Entry 8WLO (electron microscopy, 2.62 A resolution); this record covers chains A and C of the 4 polymer chains in the assembly.

[Chain A (and C)]
Molecule: Spike glycoprotein
Organism: Severe acute respiratory syndrome coronavirus 2
Notes: chain C of this document is another copy of the same molecule, construct and numbering; everything in this record applies to it too
UniProtKB: P0DTC2 (SPIKE_SARS2); residue numbers follow UniProt; this construct covers 1-1217
Amino-acid sequence (1217 residues; row label = number of the first residue in the row):
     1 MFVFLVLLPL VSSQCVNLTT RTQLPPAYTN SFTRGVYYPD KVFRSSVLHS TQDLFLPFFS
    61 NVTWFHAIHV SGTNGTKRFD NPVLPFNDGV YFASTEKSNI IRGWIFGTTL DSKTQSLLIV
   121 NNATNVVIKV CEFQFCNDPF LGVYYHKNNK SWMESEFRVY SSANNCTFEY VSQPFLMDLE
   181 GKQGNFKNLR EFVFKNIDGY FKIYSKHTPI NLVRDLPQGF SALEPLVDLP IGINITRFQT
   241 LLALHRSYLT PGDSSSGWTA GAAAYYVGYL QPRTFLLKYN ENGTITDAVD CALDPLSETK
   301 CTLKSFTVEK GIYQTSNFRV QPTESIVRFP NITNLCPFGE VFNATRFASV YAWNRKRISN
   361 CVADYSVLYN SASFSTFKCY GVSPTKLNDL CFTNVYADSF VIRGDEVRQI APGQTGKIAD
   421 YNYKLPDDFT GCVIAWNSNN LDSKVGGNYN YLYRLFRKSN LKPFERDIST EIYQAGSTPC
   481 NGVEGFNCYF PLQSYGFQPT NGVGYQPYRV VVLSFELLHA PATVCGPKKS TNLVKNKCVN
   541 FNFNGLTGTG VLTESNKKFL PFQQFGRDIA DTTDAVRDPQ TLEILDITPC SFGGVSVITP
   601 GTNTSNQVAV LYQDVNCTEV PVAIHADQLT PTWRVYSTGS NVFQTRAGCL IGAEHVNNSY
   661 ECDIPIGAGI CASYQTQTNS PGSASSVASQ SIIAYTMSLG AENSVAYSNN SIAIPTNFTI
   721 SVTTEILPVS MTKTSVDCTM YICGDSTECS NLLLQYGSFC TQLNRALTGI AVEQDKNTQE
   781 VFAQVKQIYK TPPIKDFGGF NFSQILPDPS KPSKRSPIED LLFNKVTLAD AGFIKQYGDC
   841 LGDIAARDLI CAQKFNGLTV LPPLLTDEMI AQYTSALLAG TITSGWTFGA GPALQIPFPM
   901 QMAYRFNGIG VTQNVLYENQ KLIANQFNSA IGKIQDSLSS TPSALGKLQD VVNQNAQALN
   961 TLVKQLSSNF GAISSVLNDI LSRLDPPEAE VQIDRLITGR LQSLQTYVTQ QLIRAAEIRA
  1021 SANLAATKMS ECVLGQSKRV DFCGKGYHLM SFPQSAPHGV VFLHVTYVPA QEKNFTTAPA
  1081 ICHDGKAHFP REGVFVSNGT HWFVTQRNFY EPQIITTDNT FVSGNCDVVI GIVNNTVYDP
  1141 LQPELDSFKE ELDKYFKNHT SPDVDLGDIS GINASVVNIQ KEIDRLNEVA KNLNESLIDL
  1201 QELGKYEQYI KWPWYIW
Not modelled in the structure: 1-13, 69-76, 142-153, 177-187, 248-256, 677-689, 828-847, 1148-1217 (chain C: 1-13, 69-76, 143-152, 177-185, 248-256, 677-689, 828-847, 1148-1217)
Disulfides: Cys15-Cys136, Cys131-Cys166, Cys291-Cys301, Cys336-Cys361, Cys379-Cys432, Cys391-Cys525, Cys480-Cys488, Cys538-Cys590, Cys617-Cys649, Cys662-Cys671, Cys738-Cys760, Cys743-Cys749, Cys1032-Cys1043, Cys1082-Cys1126
Glycans and other covalent adducts: N-acetylglucosamine (NAG) linked to Asn234, Asn282, Asn331, Asn343, Asn616, Asn709, Asn717, Asn801, Asn1074, Asn1098, Asn1134
Construct notes: engineered mutation Gly682 (Arg in P0DTC2), Ser683 (Arg in P0DTC2), Ser685 (Arg in P0DTC2), Pro817 (Phe in P0DTC2), Pro892 (Ala in P0DTC2), Pro899 (Ala in P0DTC2), Pro942 (Ala in P0DTC2), Pro986 (Lys in P0DTC2), Pro987 (Val in P0DTC2)
Swiss-Prot annotation at these positions:
  - region: Asn280 to Cys301 (Putative superantigen), Arg403 to Asp405 (Integrin-binding motif), Asn448 to Phe456 (Immunodominant HLA epitope recognized by the CD8+), Pro681, Ala684 (Putative superantigen), Ser816 to Tyr837 (Fusion peptide 1), Lys835 to Phe855 (Fusion peptide 2), Asp1163 to Glu1202 (Heptad repeat 2)
  - site: Arg815, Ser816 (Cleavage)
  - glycosylation: Asn17 (N-linked (GlcNAc...) (complex) asparagine), Asn61 (N-linked (GlcNAc...) (hybrid) asparagine), Asn74 (N-linked (GlcNAc...) (complex) asparagine), Asn122 (N-linked (GlcNAc...) (hybrid) asparagine), Asn149 (N-linked (GlcNAc...) (complex) asparagine), Asn165 (N-linked (GlcNAc...) (complex) asparagine), Asn234 (N-linked (GlcNAc...) (high mannose) asparagine), Asn282 (N-linked (GlcNAc...) (complex) asparagine), Thr323 (O-linked (GalNAc) threonine), Ser325 (O-linked (HexNAc...) serine), Asn331 (N-linked (GlcNAc...) (complex) asparagine), Asn343 (N-linked (GlcNAc...) (complex) asparagine), Asn603 (N-linked (GlcNAc...) (hybrid) asparagine), Asn616 (N-linked (GlcNAc...) (complex) asparagine), Asn657 (N-linked (GlcNAc...) (complex) asparagine), Thr676 (O-linked (GlcNAc...) threonine), Thr678 (O-linked (GlcNAc...) threonine), Asn709 (N-linked (GlcNAc...) (high mannose) asparagine), Asn717 (N-linked (GlcNAc...) (hybrid) asparagine), Asn801 (N-linked (GlcNAc...) (hybrid) asparagine) and 6 more in UniProt
  - natural variant: Leu5 (L5F: In strain: Iota/B.1.526), Ser13 (S13I: In strain: Epsilon/B.1.427/B.1.429), Leu18 (L18F: In strain: Beta/B.1.351, Gamma/P.1 and 1 more), Thr19 (T19I: In strain: Omicron/BQ.1.1, Omicron/XBB.1.5 and 1 more; T19R: In strain: Delta/B.1.617.2, Omicron/BA.2 and 4 more), Thr20 (T20N: In strain: Gamma/P.1), Leu24 to Ala27 (sequence variant, change not given here; In strain: Omicron/BA.2, Omicron/BA.2.12.1 and 6 more), Pro26 (P26S: In strain: Gamma/P.1), Gln52 (Q52H: In strain: Omicron/EG.5.1), Ala67 (A67V: In strain: Eta/B.1.525, Omicron/BA.1), His69 to Val70 (deletion: In strain: Alpha/B.1.1.7, Eta/B.1.525 and 5 more), Gly75 (G75V: In strain: Lambda/C.37), Thr76 (T76I: In strain: Lambda/C.37), 82 further natural variant entries in UniProt
  - mutagenesis: His69 to Val70 (Increased incorporation of cleaved spike into virions), Asn121 (N121Q: Partial loss of biliverdin affinity), Arg190 (R190K: Partial loss of biliverdin affinity), Asn234 (N234Q: Increased resistance to neutralizing antibodies), Asn331 (N331Q: Reduced viral infectivity), Asn343 (N343Q: Reduced viral infectivity), Leu452 (L452R: Increased resistance to neutralizing antibodies. Decreases HLA binding to NF9 epitope. Increased binding affinity to human ACE2), Tyr453 (Y453F: Decreased HLA binding to NF9 epitope. Increased binding affinity to human ACE2), Ala475 (A475V: Increased resistance to neutralizing antibodies), Val483 (V483A: Increased resistance to neutralizing antibodies), Glu484 (E484D: Increased replication in human TMEM106B overexpressing cells), Phe490 (F490L: Increased resistance to neutralizing antibodies and human covalescent sera neutralization), 12 further mutagenesis entries in UniProt

[Interface between chain A and chain C]
Residue-residue contacts - 123 pairs, chain A then chain C:
  Lys41(A) with His519(C); Phe562(C); Gln563(C); Gln564(C)
  Val42(A) with Gln563(C); Phe565(C); Gly566(C); Arg567(C)
  Phe43(A) with Lys557(C); Phe559(C), hydrophobic; Gln563(C); Phe565(C), hydrogen bond (backbone-backbone); Gly566(C); Arg567(C), hydrogen bond (backbone-backbone)
  Val47(A) with Ile569(C), hydrophobic
  Glu224(A) with Phe562(C)
  Pro225(A) with Phe562(C)
  Pro230(A) with Arg357(C)
  Asn282(A) with Lys558(C)
  Tyr369(A) with Phe486(C)
  Asn370(A) with Phe486(C)
  Ser371(A) with Phe486(C)
  Asp737(A) with Asn317(C), hydrogen bond
  Met740(A) with Arg319(C), hydrogen bond; Phe592(C), hydrophobic
  Asp745(A) with Arg319(C)
  Gln755(A) with Ser968(C); Asn969(C); Phe970(C), hydrogen bond (backbone-backbone); Gly971(C)
  Tyr756(A) with Gln965(C); Phe970(C)
  Gly757(A) with Gln965(C); Ser968(C)
  Ser758(A) with Gln965(C)
  Phe759(A) with Gln965(C); Ser1003(C)
  Gln762(A) with Thr961(C); Thr1006(C)
  Arg765(A) with Gln957(C)
  Lys786(A) with Gly700(C); Ala701(C)
  Gln787(A) with Ala701(C); Asn703(C), hydrogen bond
  Ile788(A) with Leu699(C), hydrophobic; Gly700(C); Ala701(C), hydrogen bond (backbone-backbone); Glu702(C); Asn703(C), hydrogen bond (backbone-backbone)
  Tyr789(A) with Asn703(C); Val705(C), hydrophobic
  Lys790(A) with Glu702(C); Asn703(C), hydrogen bond (backbone-backbone)
  Pro792(A) with Tyr707(C), hydrophobic
  Asp796(A) with Tyr707(C)
  Phe797(A) with Tyr707(C)
  Lys854(A) with Phe592(C)
  Phe855(A) with Pro589(C), hydrophobic; Phe592(C), hydrophobic
  Leu861(A) with Gln613(C)
  Pro862(A) with Ala647(C), hydrophobic
  Pro863(A) with Ala668(C), hydrogen bond (backbone-backbone)
  Leu864(A) with Pro665(C), hydrophobic; Ala668(C); Gly669(C), hydrogen bond (backbone-backbone)
  Thr866(A) with Ala668(C); Gly669(C)
  Met869(A) with Met697(C); Leu699(C)
  Gln872(A) with Leu699(C)
  Tyr873(A) with Leu699(C)
  Thr883(A) with Val705(C)
  Gly889(A) with Lys1045(C)
  Pro892(A) with Pro1069(C)
  Leu894(A) with Ala713(C); Pro715(C), hydrophobic; Glu1072(C)
  Gln895(A) with Val705(C); Ala706(C); Ser711(C), hydrogen bond; Ile712(C); Ala713(C), hydrogen bond (backbone-backbone); Asn1074(C), hydrogen bond
  Ile896(A) with Tyr707(C); Ser711(C)
  Pro897(A) with Ser708(C); Asn709(C); Ser711(C)
  Phe898(A) with Tyr707(C), hydrogen bond (backbone-side chain)
  Met900(A) with Ile712(C), hydrophobic; Thr1077(C); Val1094(C), hydrophobic
  Tyr904(A) with Val1094(C); Arg1107(C), hydrogen bond
  Asn907(A) with Arg1107(C)
  Gln913(A) with Arg1107(C)
  Asn914(A) with Phe1089(C); Ser1123(C), hydrogen bond
  Tyr917(A) with Pro1079(C), hydrophobic; Phe1089(C), hydrophobic
  Glu918(A) with Ser1123(C), hydrogen bond; Val1128(C)
  Val963(A) with Ala570(C), hydrophobic
  Asn978(A) with Thr547(C)
  Ser982(A) with Leu387(C)
  Arg983(A) with Gly381(C); Val382(C); Ser383(C), hydrogen bond (backbone-backbone)
  Leu984(A) with Gly381(C); Ser383(C); Leu387(C)
  Asp985(A) with Ser383(C), hydrogen bond (backbone-side chain); Leu387(C)
  Glu988(A) with Ser383(C), hydrogen bond
  Asp994(A) with Arg995(C), salt bridge
  Gln1005(A) with Thr1006(C)
  Leu1012(A) with Gln1010(C)
  Arg1019(A) with Glu1017(C), salt bridge
  Ser1030(A) with Val1040(C)
  Glu1031(A) with Arg1039(C), salt bridge; Val1040(C)
  Arg1039(A) with Arg1039(C)
  Ser1147(A) with Leu1145(C)
Other interface residues (no listed pair), chain A (89 interface residues in all): Tyr38, Tyr200, Ala372, Gln784, Leu849, Ala852, Asn856, Val860, Leu865, Trp886, Ala890, Ala893, Gln920, Thr1009, Ile1013, Thr1027, Leu1034, Gly1035, Leu1141, Glu1144
Other interface residues (no listed pair), chain C (92 interface residues in all): Asn394, Asn487, Leu517, Thr549, Leu560, Asp568, Thr588, Asp614, Gly667, Thr696, Ser704, Asn710, Gln1002, Thr1009, Ile1013, Asp1041, Gly1046, Tyr1047, Ala1078, Pro1090, Val1129, Ile1130, Leu1141

[Overview]
The interface between chain A and chain C involves 89 residues on one side and 92 on the other; the contacts
include 21 hydrogen bonds and 3 salt bridges. Polar pairs include Asp994(A)-Arg995(C), Arg1019(A)-Glu1017(C)
and Glu1031(A)-Arg1039(C).
Both chains are Spike glycoprotein (Severe acute respiratory syndrome coronavirus 2). Entry 8WLO (Cryo-EM
structure of SARS-CoV-2 prototype spike protein in complex with hippopotamus ACE2) was determined by electron
microscopy (same publication as 8WLR).
